7NM3 - chains A and P; structure by X-ray diffraction, 1.40 A resolution.

Chain A:
Protein: 14-3-3 protein sigma
Organism: Homo sapiens
UniProtKB: P31947 (1433S_HUMAN); numbering as in UniProt (aligned over 1-248)
Amino-acid sequence (253 residues; numbered -4 to 248; the number before each row is that of its first residue; numbers below 1 keep their minus sign (Gly-4 is residue -4)):
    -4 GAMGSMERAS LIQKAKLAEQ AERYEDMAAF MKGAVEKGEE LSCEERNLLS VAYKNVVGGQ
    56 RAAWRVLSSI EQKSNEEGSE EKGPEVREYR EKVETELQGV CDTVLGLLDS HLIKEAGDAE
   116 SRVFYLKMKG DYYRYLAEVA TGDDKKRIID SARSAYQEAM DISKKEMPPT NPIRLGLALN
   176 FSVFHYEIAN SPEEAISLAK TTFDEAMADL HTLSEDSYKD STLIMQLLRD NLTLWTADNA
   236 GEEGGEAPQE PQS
Unresolved in the structure: -4 to -3, 71-77, 232-248
Sequence notes: expression tag (-4 to 0)
Modified positions: Cys38 (S-hydroxycysteine; CSO)
Glycans and other covalent adducts: 4-[4-(dimethylamino)piperidin-1-yl]sulfonylbenzaldehyde (UHQ) linked to Lys122
Metal / ion sites: Ca2+ near Glu2 (its only coordinating residue here)
Residues lining bound ligands: UHQ (4-[4-(dimethylamino)piperidin-1-yl]sulfonylbenzaldehyde): Asn42, Phe119, Pro167, Ile168, Gly171, Ile219
UniProt features mapped onto this chain:
  - site (Interaction with phosphoserine on interacting protein): Arg56, Arg129
  - modified residue (Phosphoserine): Ser5, Ser74, Ser248
Reported in the primary citation:
  - binding site for UHQ: Lys122

Chain P:
Protein: Transcription factor p65
UniProtKB: Q04206 (TF65_HUMAN); numbering as in UniProt (aligned over 39-51)
Amino-acid sequence (13 residues; numbered 39 to 51; the number before each row is that of its first residue):
    39 EGRSAGSIPG RRS
Unresolved in the structure: 39-42
Sequence notes: conflict Arg49 (Glu in Q04206)
Modified positions: Ser45 (phosphoserine; SEP)
Residues lining bound ligands: UHQ (4-[4-(dimethylamino)piperidin-1-yl]sulfonylbenzaldehyde): Ile46, Arg50, Ser51

Chain A / chain P interface:
Pairs across the interface (28):
  Glu14(A) - Arg50(P)
  Glu14(A) - Ser51(P)  hydrogen bond
  Val46(A) - Gly48(P)
  Val46(A) - Arg49(P)
  Val46(A) - Arg50(P)
  Val46(A) - Ser51(P)
  Lys49(A) - Pro47(P)
  Lys49(A) - Gly48(P)
  Lys49(A) - Arg49(P)
  Asn50(A) - Arg49(P)  hydrogen bond (side chain-backbone)
  Gly53(A) - Arg49(P)
  Gly54(A) - Arg49(P)
  Arg56(A) - Ser45(P)
  Lys122(A) - Ile46(P)
  Arg129(A) - Ser45(P)
  Tyr130(A) - Ser45(P)
  Gly171(A) - Ile46(P)
  Leu174(A) - Gly44(P)
  Leu174(A) - Ser45(P)
  Leu174(A) - Ile46(P)
  Asn175(A) - Ser45(P)
  Asn175(A) - Ile46(P)  hydrogen bond (side chain-backbone)
  Val178(A) - Gly44(P)
  Val178(A) - Ser45(P)
  Glu182(A) - Ala43(P)
  Asn226(A) - Ala43(P)
  Asn226(A) - Gly44(P)  hydrogen bond (side chain-backbone)
  Trp230(A) - Ala43(P)
Interface residues without a listed pair, chain A (22 interface residues in all): Tyr19, Leu43, Ser45, Ile219, Leu222

In short:
The interface between chain A and chain P involves 22 residues on one side and 9 on the other, with 4 hydrogen
bonds. Polar pairs include Glu14(A)-Ser51(P), Asn50(A)-Arg49(P) and Asn175(A)-Ile46(P). Ligands of chain P:
compound UHQ. Covalently linked compound UHQ: at Lys122(A). The paper reports a binding site for UHQ at
Lys122(A).
Chain A is 14-3-3 protein sigma (Homo sapiens) and chain P is Transcription factor p65; the structure, 14-3-3
sigma with RelA/p65 binding site pS45 and covalently bound TCF521-135, was determined by X-ray diffraction
(same publication as 7BI3, 7BIQ, 7BIW, 7BIY, 7BJB, 7BJF and 54 further entries).
